7B3O - chains E and L of the 3 polymer chains in the assembly; structure by X-ray diffraction, 2.00 A resolution.

[Chain E]
Protein: Spike protein S1
Organism: Severe acute respiratory syndrome coronavirus 2
Reference sequence: P0DTC2 (SPIKE_SARS2); numbering as in UniProt (aligned over 331-524)
Amino-acid sequence (205 residues; row label = number of the first residue in the row):
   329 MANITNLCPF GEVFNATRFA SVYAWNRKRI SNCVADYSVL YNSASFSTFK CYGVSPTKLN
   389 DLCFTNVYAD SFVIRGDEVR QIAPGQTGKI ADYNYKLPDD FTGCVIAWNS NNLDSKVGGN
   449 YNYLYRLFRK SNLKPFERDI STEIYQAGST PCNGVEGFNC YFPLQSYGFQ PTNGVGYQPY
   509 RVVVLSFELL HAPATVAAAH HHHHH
Unresolved in the structure: 329-334, 518-533
Construct notes: initiating methionine (329); expression tag (330, 525-533)
Cystine bridges: Cys336-Cys361, Cys379-Cys432, Cys480-Cys488
Covalent attachments: N-acetylglucosamine (NAG) linked to Asn343
Swiss-Prot annotation at these positions:
  - region: Arg403 to Asp405 (Integrin-binding motif), Asn448 to Phe456 (Immunodominant HLA epitope recognized by the CD8+)
  - glycosylation (N-linked (GlcNAc...) asparagine): Asn331 (complex), Asn343 (complex)
From the paper describing this entry:
  - mutagenesis - N439K, L452R, S477N, E484K: unchanged binding to STE90-C11
  - specificity-determining residues: Tyr473 to Gly476 (proposed by the authors, not directly observed)

[Chain L]
Protein: Light Chain of Fab Fragment
Organism: Homo sapiens
Notes: antibody fragment or engineered binder
Amino-acid sequence (215 residues; row label = number of the first residue in the row):
     1 DIVMTQSPSF LSASVGDRVT ITCRASQGIS SYLAWYQQKP GKAPKLLIYA ASTLQSGVPS
    61 RFSGSGSGTE FTLTISSLQP EDFATYYCQQ LNSYPPFTFG PGTKVDIKRT VAAPSVFIFP
   121 PSDEQLKSGT ASVVCLLNNF YPREAKVQWK VDNALQSGNS QESVTEQDSK DSTYSLSSTL
   181 TLSKADYEKH KVYACEVTHQ GLRSPVTKSF NRGEC
Cystine bridges: Cys23-Cys88, Cys135-Cys195

[Chain E / chain L interface]
Residue-residue contacts (24):
  Arg403(E) - Asn92(L)  hydrogen bond (side chain-backbone)
  Arg403(E) - Tyr94(L)
  Asp405(E) - Tyr94(L)
  Glu406(E) - Tyr94(L)
  Gln409(E) - Tyr94(L)
  Tyr453(E) - Asn92(L)
  Ser494(E) - Tyr32(L)
  Tyr495(E) - Tyr32(L)  hydrogen bond (backbone-side chain)
  Gly496(E) - Ser30(L)  hydrogen bond (backbone-side chain)
  Gln498(E) - Ser30(L)  hydrogen bond
  Gln498(E) - Ser67(L)  hydrogen bond
  Thr500(E) - Gly28(L)
  Asn501(E) - Gly28(L)
  Asn501(E) - Ser30(L)  hydrogen bond
  Gly502(E) - Gln27(L)
  Gly502(E) - Gly28(L)  hydrogen bond (backbone-backbone)
  Val503(E) - Gln27(L)
  Tyr505(E) - Ile2(L)  hydrophobic
  Tyr505(E) - Ile29(L)  hydrophobic
  Tyr505(E) - Tyr32(L)  hydrophobic
  Tyr505(E) - Gln90(L)  hydrogen bond
  Tyr505(E) - Leu91(L)  hydrogen bond (side chain-backbone)
  Tyr505(E) - Asn92(L)  hydrogen bond (side chain-backbone)
  Tyr505(E) - Ser93(L)
Interface residues without a listed pair, chain E (15 interface residues in all): Arg408
The authors on this interface:
  - hot spots on chain E (mutagenesis) - N501Y: decreased binding to STE90-C11

[In short]
The interface between chain E and chain L involves 15 residues on one side and 12 on the other, with 10
hydrogen bonds. Polar contacts include Arg403(E)-Asn92(L), Tyr495(E)-Tyr32(L) and Gly496(E)-Ser30(L).
Covalently linked N-acetylglucosamine: at Asn343(E). From the paper: N501Y of chain E reduces binding to
STE90-C11; the specificity determinant Tyr473(E); 5 substitutions were tested in all.
Here chain E is Spike protein S1 (Severe acute respiratory syndrome coronavirus 2) and chain L is Light Chain
of Fab Fragment (Homo sapiens). Entry 7B3O (Crystal structure of the SARS-CoV-2 RBD in complex with STE90-C11
Fab) was determined by X-ray diffraction.
